Entry 5A9R (X-ray diffraction, 1.55 A resolution); this record covers chain A.

Chain A:
Molecule: Imine reductase
Source organism: Amycolatopsis orientalis
Notes: EC 1.5.1.48
Reference sequence: R4SNK4 (R4SNK4_AMYOR); residue numbers follow UniProt; this construct covers 1-290
Amino-acid sequence (290 residues; numbered 1 to 290; the number before each row is that of its first residue):
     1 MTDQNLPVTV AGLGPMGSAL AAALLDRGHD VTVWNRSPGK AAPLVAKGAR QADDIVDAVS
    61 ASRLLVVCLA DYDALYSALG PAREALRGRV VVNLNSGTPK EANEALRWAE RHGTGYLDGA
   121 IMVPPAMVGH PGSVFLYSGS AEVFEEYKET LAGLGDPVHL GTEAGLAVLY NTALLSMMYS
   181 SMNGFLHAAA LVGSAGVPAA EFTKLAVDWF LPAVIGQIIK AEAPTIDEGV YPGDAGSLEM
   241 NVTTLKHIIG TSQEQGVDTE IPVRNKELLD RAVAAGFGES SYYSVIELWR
Unresolved in the structure: 1-4
From the paper describing this entry:
  - conformationally variable residues (loop rearrangement, side-chain flip): Tyr72, Thr225 to Gly236
  - mutagenesis - Y179A: decreased catalytic activity on substrates 1a, 1b, 3b and 3d
  - mutagenesis - Y179A (1.6 fold): increased catalytic activity on dihydroisoquinolines 7 and 9
  - mutagenesis - N241A: unchanged catalytic activity
  - mutagenesis - N241A: increased catalytic activity on large substrates such as 11 and 13c
  - mutagenesis - Y179F: decreased catalytic activity on dihydroisoquinolines 7 and 9
  - mutagenesis - N241A: decreased catalytic activity on smaller substrates
  - mutagenesis - N241A: increased catalytic activity on substrates 11 and 13c
  - mutagenesis - N171A, N171D: decreased catalytic activity on bicyclic substrates

Summary:
From the paper: N171A and N171D reduce catalytic activity on bicyclic substrates; conformational variability
at Tyr72 and Thr225; 5 substitutions were tested in all.
Chain A is Imine reductase (Amycolatopsis orientalis); the structure, Apo form of Imine reductase from
Amycolatopsis orientalis, was determined by X-ray diffraction, deposited together with 5A9S, 5A9T and 5FWN.
